9BXX - chains B and E of the 5 polymer chains in the assembly; structure by electron microscopy, 4.26 A resolution (low resolution: residue-level contacts below are approximate; hydrogen-bond / salt-bridge calls are withheld).

# Chain B
Molecule: Ribonucleoside-diphosphate reductase subunit alpha
Source organism: Bacillus subtilis
Notes: EC 1.17.4.1
Reference sequence: P50620 (RIR1_BACSU); numbering as in UniProt (aligned over 1-700)
Chain sequence (700 residues; each row starts with the number of its first residue):
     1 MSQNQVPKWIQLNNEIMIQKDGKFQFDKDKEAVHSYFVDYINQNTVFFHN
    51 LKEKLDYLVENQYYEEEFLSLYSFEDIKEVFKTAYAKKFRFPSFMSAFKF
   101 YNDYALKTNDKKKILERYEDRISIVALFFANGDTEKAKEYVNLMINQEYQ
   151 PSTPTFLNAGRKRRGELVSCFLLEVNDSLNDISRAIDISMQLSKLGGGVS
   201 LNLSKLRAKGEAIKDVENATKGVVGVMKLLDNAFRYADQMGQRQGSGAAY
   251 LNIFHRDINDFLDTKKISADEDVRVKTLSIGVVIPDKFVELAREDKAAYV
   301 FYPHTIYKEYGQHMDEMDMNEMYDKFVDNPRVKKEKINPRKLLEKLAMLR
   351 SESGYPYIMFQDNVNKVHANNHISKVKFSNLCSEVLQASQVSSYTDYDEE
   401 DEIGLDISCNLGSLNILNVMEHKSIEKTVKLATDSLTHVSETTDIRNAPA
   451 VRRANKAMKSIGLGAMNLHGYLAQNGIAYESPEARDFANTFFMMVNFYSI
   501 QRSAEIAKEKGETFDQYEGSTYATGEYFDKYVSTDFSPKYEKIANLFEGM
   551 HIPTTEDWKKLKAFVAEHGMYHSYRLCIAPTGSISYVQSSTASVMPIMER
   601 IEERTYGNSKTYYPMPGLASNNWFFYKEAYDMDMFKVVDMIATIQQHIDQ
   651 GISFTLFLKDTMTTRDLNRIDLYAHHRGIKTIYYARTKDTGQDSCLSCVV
Disordered / not traced: 1-5, 689-700
Cystine bridges: C170-C409
UniProt features mapped onto this chain:
  - active site: N380 (Proton acceptor), C382 (Cysteine radical intermediate), E384 (Proton acceptor)
  - binding site (substrate): T153, S169, C170, G198, N380 to E384, P580 to I584
  - site: C170 (Important for hydrogen atom transfer), D177 (Allosteric effector binding), R207 (Allosteric effector binding), C409 (Important for hydrogen atom transfer), Y683 (Important for electron transfer), Y684 (Important for electron transfer), C695 (Interacts with thioredoxin/glutaredoxin), C698 (Interacts with thioredoxin/glutaredoxin)
  - mutagenesis: H255 (H255Y: In ts-A 73; temperature-sensitive lethal mutation)
What the authors report for this chain:
  - catalytic residues: C382 (citing earlier work)

# Chain E
Molecule: Thioredoxin
Source organism: Bacillus subtilis
Reference sequence: P14949 (THIO_BACSU); residue numbers follow UniProt; this construct covers 1-104
Chain sequence (104 residues; each row starts with the number of its first residue):
     1 MAIVKATDQSFSAETSEGVVLADFWAPWCGPCKMIAPVLEELDQEMGDKL
    51 KIVKIDVDENQETAGKYGVMSIPTLLVLKDGEVVETSVGFKPKEALQELV
   101 NKHL
Disordered / not traced: 1-18
Cystine bridges: C29-C32

# How chain B and chain E interact
Residue-residue contacts - 19 pairs, chain B then chain E:
  G22(B) with M70(E)
  F24(B) with M70(E)
  A478(B) with Q61(E)
  S620(B) with G65(E); G68(E); M70(E)
  N621(B) with G65(E)
  W623(B) with V69(E); M70(E)
  F624(B) with Q61(E); A64(E); G65(E); V69(E)
  F625(B) with Q61(E); E62(E)
  K627(B) with W28(E); D58(E)
  D631(B) with W28(E)
  K659(B) with W28(E)
Interface residues without a listed pair, chain B (12 interface residues in all): K23
Interface residues without a listed pair, chain E (12 interface residues in all): V57, K66, S71

# In short
Chain B and chain E each contribute 12 residues to their interface. Curated annotation (UniProt) lists 3
active-site residues, 14 substrate-binding residues and one mutagenesis site on chain B. From the paper: the
catalytic residue C382(B).
Here chain B is Ribonucleoside-diphosphate reductase subunit alpha and chain E is Thioredoxin, both from
Bacillus subtilis. Entry 9BXX (Class 11 model for pre-reduction condition of Bacillus subtilis ribonucleotide
reductase complex) was determined by electron microscopy, deposited together with 9BW3, 9BWX, 9BX2, 9BX3,
9BX6, 9BX8 and 39 further entries.
